Entry 6DN5 (X-ray diffraction, 2.40 A resolution); this record covers chains A and B.

# Chain A
Protein: SPRY domain-containing SOCS box protein 2
Organism: Homo sapiens
UniProt: Q99619 (SPSB2_HUMAN), isoform Q99619-2; residues 26-219 here = UniProt positions 26-219
Chain sequence (217 residues; numbered 3 to 219; the number before each row is that of its first residue):
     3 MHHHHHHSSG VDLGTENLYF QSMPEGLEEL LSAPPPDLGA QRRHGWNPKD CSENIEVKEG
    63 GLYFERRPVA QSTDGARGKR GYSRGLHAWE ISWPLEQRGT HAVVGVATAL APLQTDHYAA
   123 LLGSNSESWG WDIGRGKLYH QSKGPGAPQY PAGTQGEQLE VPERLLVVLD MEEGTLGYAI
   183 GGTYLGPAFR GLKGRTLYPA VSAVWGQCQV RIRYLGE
Unresolved in the structure: 3-25
Construct notes: initiating methionine (3); expression tag (4-25)

# Chain B
Protein: WDINNN(BAL) cyclic peptide inhibitor
Chain sequence (7 residues; each row starts with the number of its first residue; note: 1 number in that range is skipped by the numbering (no residue carries it; nothing is unmodelled there)):
     1 WDINNN
     8 X
Modified / non-standard residues: BAL (beta-alanine) at position 8
Covalently attached groups: covalent link W1-BAL_8, N6-BAL_8

# How chain A and chain B interact
Contacting residue pairs (19):
  R68(A) - N6(B)  hydrogen bond
  P70(A) - N5(B)
  P70(A) - N6(B)
  V71(A) - N6(B)  hydrogen bond (backbone-side chain)
  A72(A) - N6(B)
  Q73(A) - D2(B)
  G101(A) - N4(B)
  T102(A) - N4(B)  hydrogen bond (backbone-side chain)
  Y120(A) - D2(B)  hydrogen bond
  Y120(A) - N4(B)
  Y120(A) - N6(B)  hydrogen bond
  V206(A) - N4(B)
  V206(A) - N6(B)  hydrogen bond (backbone-side chain)
  W207(A) - I3(B)
  W207(A) - N4(B)
  W207(A) - N5(B)
  G208(A) - N4(B)  hydrogen bond (backbone-backbone)
  G208(A) - N5(B)  hydrogen bond (backbone-side chain)
  G208(A) - N6(B)  hydrogen bond (backbone-side chain)
Interface residues without a listed pair, chain A (13 interface residues in all): R69, Q209
Interface residues without a listed pair, chain B (6 interface residues in all): BAL_8

# Summary
13 residues of chain A and 6 residues of chain B are in contact; the contacts include 9 hydrogen bonds. Polar
contacts include R68(A)-N6(B), V71(A)-N6(B) and T102(A)-N4(B).
Chain A is SPRY domain-containing SOCS box protein 2 (Homo sapiens) and chain B is WDINNN(BAL) cyclic peptide
inhibitor; the structure, SPRY domain-containing SOCS box protein 2 complexed with WDINNN(BAL) cyclic peptide
inhibitor, was determined by X-ray diffraction (same publication as 6DN6, 6DN7 and 6DN8).
